8W9E - chains g and j of the 17 polymer chains in the assembly; structure by electron microscopy, 3.60 A resolution.

[Chain g]
Molecule: Histone H2A type 1-B/E
Organism: Homo sapiens
Reference sequence: P04908 (H2A1B_HUMAN); residues 0-129 here correspond to UniProt positions 1-130 (UniProt number = residue number + 1)
Sequence (130 residues; numbered 0 to 129; the number before each row is that of its first residue; numbering starts at 0):
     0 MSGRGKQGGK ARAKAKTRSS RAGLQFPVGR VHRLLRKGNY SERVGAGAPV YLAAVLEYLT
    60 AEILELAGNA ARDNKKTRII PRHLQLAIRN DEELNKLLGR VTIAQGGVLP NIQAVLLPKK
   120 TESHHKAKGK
Disordered / not traced: 0-10, 119-129
Swiss-Prot annotation at these positions:
  - modified residue: Ser1 (N-acetylserine), Arg3 (Citrulline), Lys5 (N6-(2-hydroxyisobutyryl)lysine), Lys9 (N6-(2-hydroxyisobutyryl)lysine), Lys13 (N6-(beta-hydroxybutyryl)lysine), Lys36 (N6-(2-hydroxyisobutyryl)lysine), Lys74 (N6-(2-hydroxyisobutyryl)lysine), Lys75 (N6-(2-hydroxyisobutyryl)lysine), Lys95 (N6-(2-hydroxyisobutyryl)lysine), Gln104 (N5-methylglutamine), Lys118 (N6-(2-hydroxyisobutyryl)lysine), Lys119 (N6-crotonyllysine), Thr120 (Phosphothreonine), Lys125 (N6-crotonyllysine)
  - cross-link (Glycyl lysine isopeptide (Lys-Gly)): Lys13 (interchain with G-Cter in ubiquitin), Lys15 (interchain with G-Cter in ubiquitin), Lys119 (interchain with G-Cter in ubiquitin)

[Chain j]
Molecule: 3-DNA
Organism: Homo sapiens
Sequence (147 nucleotides; row label = number of the first residue in the row; numbers below 1 keep their minus sign (DA-73 is residue -73)):
   -73 ATCAATATCC ACCTGCAGAT ACTACCAAAA GTGTATTTGG AAACTGCTCC ATCAAAAGGC
   -13 ATGTTCAGCT GGATTCCAGC TGAACATGCC TTTTGATGGA GCAGTTTCCA AATACACTTT
    47 TGGTAGTATC TGCAGGTGGA TATTGAT

[How chain g and chain j interact]
Pairs across the interface - 17 pairs, chain g then chain j:
  Arg11(g) with DG-43(j), base contact; DT-42(j), phosphate contact; DG-41(j), phosphate contact
  Ala14(g) with DG-43(j), phosphate contact; DT-42(j), phosphate contact
  Lys15(g) with DG-43(j), phosphate contact; DT-42(j), phosphate contact
  Thr16(g) with DG-43(j), phosphate contact
  Arg17(g) with DG-43(j), salt bridge to the phosphate
  Arg20(g) with DT-42(j), salt bridge to the phosphate
  Gly28(g) with DA-44(j), phosphate contact; DG-43(j), phosphate contact
  Arg29(g) with DA-44(j), phosphate contact
  Arg32(g) with DA-45(j), phosphate contact; DA-44(j), salt bridge to the phosphate
  Arg42(g) with DG-35(j), sugar contact
  Arg77(g) with DA-55(j), sugar contact
Other interface residues (no listed pair), chain g (12 interface residues in all): Lys13
Other interface residues (no listed pair), chain j (8 interface residues in all): DG-56

[In short]
Chain g and chain j form an interface of 12 and 8 residues respectively; the contacts include 3 salt bridges.
Polar contacts include Arg17(g)-DG-43(j), Arg20(g)-DT-42(j) and Arg32(g)-DA-44(j).
Here chain g is Histone H2A type 1-B/E and chain j is 3-DNA, both from Homo sapiens. Entry 8W9E (Cryo-EM
structure of the Rpd3S-nucleosome complex from budding yeast in State 2) was determined by electron microscopy
(same publication as 8W9C, 8W9D and 8W9F).
